Entry 3MM7 (X-ray diffraction, 1.90 A resolution); this record covers chains A and B of the 4 polymer chains in the assembly.

[Chain A]
Name: Sulfite reductase, dissimilatory-type subunit alpha
Organism: Archaeoglobus fulgidus
Notes: EC 1.8.99.3
UniProt: Q59109 (DSRA_ARCFU); residues 0-417 here correspond to UniProt positions 1-418 (UniProt number = residue number + 1)
Amino-acid sequence (418 residues; each row starts with the number of its first residue; numbering starts at 0):
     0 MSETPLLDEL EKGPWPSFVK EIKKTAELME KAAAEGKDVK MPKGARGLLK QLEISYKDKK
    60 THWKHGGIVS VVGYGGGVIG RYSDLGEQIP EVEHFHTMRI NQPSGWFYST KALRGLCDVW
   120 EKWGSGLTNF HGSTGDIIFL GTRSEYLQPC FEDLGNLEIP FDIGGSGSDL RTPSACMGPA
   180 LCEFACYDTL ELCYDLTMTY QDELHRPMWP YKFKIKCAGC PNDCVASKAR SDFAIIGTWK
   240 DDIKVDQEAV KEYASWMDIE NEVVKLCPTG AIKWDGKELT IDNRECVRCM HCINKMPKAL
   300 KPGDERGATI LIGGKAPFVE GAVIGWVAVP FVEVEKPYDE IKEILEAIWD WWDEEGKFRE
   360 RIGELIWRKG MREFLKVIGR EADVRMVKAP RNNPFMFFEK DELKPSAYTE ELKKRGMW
Not modelled in the structure: 0
Metal / ion sites: 4Fe-4S cluster Fe site 1: Cys175, Cys181, Cys219, Cys223; siroheme Fe near Cys223 (its only coordinating residue here); 4Fe-4S cluster Fe site 2: Cys266, Cys285, Cys288, Cys291
Small-molecule neighbours:
  - carbon monoxide (CMO): Arg98, Arg170, Lys211, Lys213
  - 4Fe-4S cluster (SF4), molecule 1: Cys175, Met176, Gly177, Cys181, Phe183, Ala184, Ala217, Gly218, Cys219, Asn221, Asp222, Cys223
  - 4Fe-4S cluster (SF4), molecule 2: Ile242, Cys266, Pro267, Thr268, Ala270, Ile271, Ile280, Cys285, Val286, Arg287, Cys288, Met289, His290, Cys291
  - siroheme (SRM), molecule 1: Ile78, Arg80, Thr96, Arg98, Gly131, Ser132, Thr133, Gly134, Asp135, Ile137, Tyr210, Lys211, Lys213, Lys215, Arg229, Lys314, Ala315, Pro316, Phe317, Arg358, Arg360
  - siroheme (SRM), molecule 2: Trp105, Cys175, Met176, Cys181, Glu182, Phe183, Asn221, Asp222, Cys223, Val224, Ala225, Asn293

[Chain B]
Name: Sulfite reductase, dissimilatory-type subunit beta
Organism: Archaeoglobus fulgidus
Notes: EC 1.8.99.3
UniProt: Q59110 (DSRB_ARCFU); numbering as in UniProt (aligned over 1-366)
Amino-acid sequence (366 residues; numbered 1 to 366; the number before each row is that of its first residue):
     1 MVVEGVKTDF GPPYFRDLLH PVIAKNYGKW KYHEVVKPGV IKRVAESGDV IYVVRFGTPR
    61 LLSIYTVREL CDIADKYSDG YLRWTSRNNV EFFVTDESKI DDLINEVQER VGFPCGGTWD
   121 AVKGEYGLSN IVHTQGWIHC HTPAIDASGI VKAVMDELYE YFTDHKLPAM CRISLACCAN
   181 MCGAVHASDI AIVGIHRTPP IPNDEAIRKT CEIPSTVAAC PTGALKPDMK NKTIKVDVEK
   241 CMYCGNCYTM CPGMPLFDPE NDGAAIMVGG KLSEARRMPE LSKVVVPWVP NEPPRWPTLV
   301 KYVKQILEAW AANANKHERL IEWVDRIGWE RFFELTGLEF TQHLIDDYRI TPYFYSEFRA
   361 STQFKW
Not modelled in the structure: 1-3
Disulfide bonds: Cys211-Cys251
Metal / ion sites: 4Fe-4S cluster Fe site 1: Cys140, Cys178, Cys182; siroheme Fe near Cys182 (its only coordinating residue here); 4Fe-4S cluster Fe site 2: Cys220, Cys241, Cys244, Cys247
Small-molecule neighbours:
  - 4Fe-4S cluster (SF4), molecule 1: Thr134, Gln135, Gly136, Cys140, Thr142, Pro143, Ala176, Cys177, Cys178, Asn180, Met181, Cys182
  - 4Fe-4S cluster (SF4), molecule 2: Pro200, Ala219, Cys220, Pro221, Thr222, Ala224, Leu225, Val236, Cys241, Met242, Tyr243, Cys244, Gly245, Asn246, Cys247, Leu256
  - siroheme (SRM), molecule 1: His33, Val35, Ile41, Arg43, Arg55, Arg83, Thr85, Ser86, Arg87, Asn89, Glu91, Gly117, Thr118, Trp119, Ala121, Tyr126, Ser129, Met170, Arg172, Ala187, Lys271, Leu272, Ser273, Ala275, Arg276, Arg319
  - siroheme (SRM), molecule 2: Arg60, His133, Thr134, Gln135, His139, Cys140, His141, Thr142, Asn180, Cys182, Gly183, Thr249
Curated features (UniProtKB/Swiss-Prot):
  - binding site ([4Fe-4S] cluster): Cys140, Cys177, Cys178, Cys182, Cys220, Cys241, Cys244, Cys247
  - binding site (siroheme): Cys182

[Interface between chain A and chain B]
Contacting residue pairs (299; chain A residue first):
  Leu5(A) - Pro294(B)
  Glu8(A) - Pro294(B)
  Glu8(A) - Arg295(B)  hydrogen bond (backbone-side chain)
  Leu9(A) - Lys152(B)
  Leu9(A) - Pro294(B)
  Leu9(A) - Arg295(B)
  Lys11(A) - Lys152(B)  hydrogen bond (backbone-side chain)
  Lys11(A) - Asp156(B)
  Lys11(A) - Arg295(B)  hydrogen bond (backbone-side chain)
  Gly12(A) - Lys152(B)  hydrogen bond (backbone-side chain)
  Gly12(A) - Asp156(B)
  Pro13(A) - Asp156(B)
  Pro13(A) - Tyr159(B)  hydrophobic
  Trp14(A) - Thr58(B)
  Trp14(A) - Asn130(B)
  Trp14(A) - Lys152(B)  hydrogen bond (backbone-side chain)
  Trp14(A) - Met155(B)  hydrophobic
  Trp14(A) - Asp156(B)  hydrogen bond (backbone-side chain)
  Trp14(A) - Tyr159(B)
  Trp14(A) - Phe162(B)  hydrophobic
  Pro15(A) - Gly57(B)
  Pro15(A) - Pro59(B)
  Pro15(A) - Gly112(B)
  Pro15(A) - Phe113(B)  hydrophobic
  Pro15(A) - Pro114(B)
  Phe17(A) - Pro59(B)
  Phe17(A) - Ile138(B)  hydrophobic
  Phe17(A) - Ser148(B)
  Phe17(A) - Gly149(B)
  Lys19(A) - Val111(B)  hydrogen bond (side chain-backbone)
  Glu20(A) - Pro59(B)
  Glu20(A) - Leu61(B)
  Glu20(A) - Leu62(B)
  Glu20(A) - Ser63(B)  hydrogen bond (side chain-backbone)
  Glu20(A) - Thr66(B)  hydrogen bond
  Glu20(A) - Phe113(B)
  Lys23(A) - Ser63(B)
  Lys23(A) - Thr66(B)  hydrogen bond
  Lys23(A) - Glu69(B)  salt bridge
  Thr24(A) - Ser63(B)  hydrogen bond
  Leu27(A) - Tyr65(B)  hydrogen bond (backbone-side chain)
  Met28(A) - Tyr65(B)  hydrogen bond
  Leu47(A) - Ile138(B)
  Leu51(A) - Trp137(B)  hydrophobic
  Ser54(A) - Trp137(B)
  Tyr55(A) - Trp137(B)  hydrophobic
  Tyr55(A) - Asp146(B)  hydrogen bond
  Tyr55(A) - Gly149(B)  hydrogen bond (side chain-backbone)
  Tyr55(A) - Pro293(B)
  Tyr55(A) - Pro294(B)  hydrophobic
  Tyr55(A) - Trp296(B)
  Asp57(A) - Pro259(B)
  Lys58(A) - Trp137(B)
  Lys58(A) - Pro259(B)
  Lys58(A) - Glu260(B)  salt bridge
  Lys58(A) - Asn291(B)
  Lys59(A) - Trp137(B)
  Thr60(A) - Trp137(B)
  Thr60(A) - Cys140(B)  hydrogen bond (side chain-backbone)
  Thr60(A) - His141(B)
  Thr60(A) - Pro143(B)
  Trp62(A) - Trp137(B)  hydrogen bond (side chain-backbone)
  Trp62(A) - Ile138(B)  hydrogen bond (side chain-backbone)
  Trp62(A) - His139(B)
  Trp62(A) - Cys140(B)
  Trp62(A) - His141(B)
  Lys63(A) - His141(B)
  His64(A) - His141(B)
  His64(A) - Tyr248(B)  hydrogen bond (side chain-backbone)
  His64(A) - Thr249(B)
  His64(A) - Pro252(B)
  Tyr73(A) - Thr8(B)
  Tyr73(A) - Asp9(B)  hydrogen bond (side chain-backbone)
  Arg80(A) - His139(B)  hydrogen bond (side chain-backbone)
  Arg80(A) - His141(B)  hydrogen bond
  Phe94(A) - His139(B)  hydrogen bond (backbone-side chain)
  Thr96(A) - His139(B)
  Asn100(A) - Pro12(B)
  Gln101(A) - Pro12(B)
  Pro102(A) - Pro13(B)
  Pro102(A) - Leu18(B)  hydrophobic
  Ser103(A) - Phe15(B)
  Gly104(A) - Arg83(B)  hydrogen bond (backbone-side chain)
  Gly104(A) - Trp84(B)
  Trp105(A) - Arg83(B)
  Trp105(A) - Trp84(B)  hydrogen bond (backbone-backbone)
  Trp105(A) - Ser86(B)
  Phe106(A) - Leu18(B)
  Phe106(A) - Leu19(B)  hydrophobic
  Phe106(A) - Leu82(B)
  Phe106(A) - Arg83(B)
  Phe106(A) - Phe93(B)  hydrophobic
  Tyr107(A) - Leu18(B)
  Tyr107(A) - Tyr81(B)
  Tyr107(A) - Leu82(B)  hydrogen bond (backbone-backbone)
  Tyr107(A) - Trp84(B)  hydrophobic
  Ser108(A) - Leu18(B)
  Ser108(A) - Gly80(B)
  Ser108(A) - Tyr81(B)
  Thr109(A) - Cys71(B)
  Thr109(A) - Ala74(B)
  Thr109(A) - Asp75(B)  hydrogen bond
  Thr109(A) - Gly80(B)  hydrogen bond (backbone-backbone)
  Thr109(A) - Leu82(B)
  Leu112(A) - Cys71(B)  hydrophobic
  Leu112(A) - Leu82(B)  hydrophobic
  Leu112(A) - Trp84(B)  hydrophobic
  Arg113(A) - Cys71(B)
  Arg113(A) - Asp72(B)  salt bridge
  Arg113(A) - Asp75(B)  salt bridge
  Cys116(A) - Ile64(B)
  Cys116(A) - Val67(B)  hydrophobic
  Cys116(A) - Arg68(B)
  Asp117(A) - Arg68(B)  salt bridge
  Glu120(A) - Ile64(B)
  Glu120(A) - Tyr65(B)  hydrogen bond
  Glu120(A) - Arg68(B)  salt bridge
  Gly125(A) - Ser63(B)
  Gly125(A) - Ile64(B)  hydrogen bond (backbone-backbone)
  Leu126(A) - Leu62(B)
  Thr127(A) - Leu61(B)
  Thr127(A) - Leu62(B)  hydrogen bond (side chain-backbone)
  Asn128(A) - Arg60(B)
  Asn128(A) - Leu61(B)
  Asn128(A) - Gln135(B)  hydrogen bond
  Phe129(A) - Arg60(B)  hydrogen bond (backbone-backbone)
  Phe129(A) - Leu62(B)  hydrophobic
  Phe129(A) - Val67(B)  hydrophobic
  Phe129(A) - Trp84(B)
  Phe129(A) - Asn88(B)
  His130(A) - Arg60(B)  hydrogen bond (backbone-side chain)
  His130(A) - Trp84(B)
  His130(A) - Asn88(B)  hydrogen bond (backbone-side chain)
  Gly131(A) - Arg60(B)
  Ser132(A) - Arg60(B)
  Ser132(A) - Cys182(B)  hydrogen bond (side chain-backbone)
  Ser132(A) - Gly183(B)
  Leu139(A) - Leu61(B)  hydrophobic
  Leu139(A) - Ile138(B)  hydrophobic
  Leu139(A) - His139(B)
  Phe150(A) - Lys7(B)
  Glu151(A) - Val6(B)
  Gly154(A) - Lys7(B)
  Gly154(A) - Phe10(B)
  Asn155(A) - Lys7(B)  hydrogen bond
  Ile158(A) - Pro13(B)  hydrophobic
  Pro159(A) - Pro13(B)
  Phe160(A) - Phe10(B)
  Phe160(A) - Pro13(B)
  Asp161(A) - Asp9(B)
  Asp161(A) - Phe10(B)  hydrogen bond (side chain-backbone)
  Asp161(A) - Gly11(B)  hydrogen bond (side chain-backbone)
  Met176(A) - Arg43(B)
  Met176(A) - Arg83(B)
  Pro178(A) - Tyr27(B)  hydrophobic
  Pro178(A) - Gly28(B)  hydrogen bond (backbone-backbone)
  Pro178(A) - Trp30(B)  hydrogen bond (backbone-side chain)
  Ala179(A) - Ile23(B)
  Ala179(A) - Tyr27(B)  hydrophobic
  Ala179(A) - Trp30(B)  hydrogen bond (backbone-side chain)
  Leu180(A) - Ile23(B)  hydrophobic
  Leu180(A) - Trp30(B)
  Leu180(A) - Arg43(B)  hydrogen bond (backbone-side chain)
  Leu180(A) - Phe93(B)  hydrophobic
  Cys181(A) - Trp30(B)
  Glu182(A) - Trp30(B)
  Glu182(A) - Lys31(B)
  Glu182(A) - Tyr32(B)
  Glu182(A) - His33(B)  salt bridge
  Glu182(A) - Arg43(B)  salt bridge
  Phe183(A) - His33(B)
  Asp187(A) - Arg16(B)  salt bridge
  Asp187(A) - Tyr27(B)  hydrogen bond
  Leu189(A) - Phe15(B)
  Leu189(A) - Tyr27(B)
  Glu190(A) - Tyr14(B)  hydrogen bond
  Glu190(A) - Phe15(B)
  Glu190(A) - Arg16(B)  salt bridge
  Tyr193(A) - Pro12(B)
  Tyr193(A) - Tyr14(B)  hydrophobic
  Thr196(A) - Pro12(B)
  Met197(A) - Phe10(B)
  Gln200(A) - Asp9(B)
  Gln200(A) - Phe10(B)
  Gln200(A) - Gly11(B)  hydrogen bond (side chain-backbone)
  His204(A) - Asp9(B)
  Arg205(A) - Asp9(B)  salt bridge
  Pro220(A) - Glu274(B)
  Pro220(A) - Thr362(B)
  Asn221(A) - Ser273(B)
  Cys223(A) - Ser86(B)  hydrogen bond (backbone-side chain)
  Ala225(A) - Ala184(B)  hydrophobic
  Ala225(A) - Leu272(B)  hydrophobic
  Lys227(A) - Leu272(B)  hydrogen bond (side chain-backbone)
  Lys227(A) - Glu274(B)
  Lys227(A) - Pro279(B)
  Ala228(A) - His186(B)  hydrogen bond (backbone-side chain)
  Ala228(A) - Leu272(B)  hydrophobic
  Arg229(A) - Gly183(B)
  Arg229(A) - Ala184(B)
  Ile235(A) - Thr362(B)
  Trp238(A) - Trp366(B)  hydrogen bond (backbone-side chain)
  Lys239(A) - Trp366(B)
  Tyr252(A) - Val122(B)  hydrophobic
  Trp255(A) - Val122(B)  hydrophobic
  Met256(A) - Val122(B)
  Glu261(A) - Val122(B)
  Glu261(A) - Lys316(B)  salt bridge
  Glu261(A) - His317(B)
  Leu265(A) - Arg276(B)
  Leu265(A) - His317(B)
  Pro267(A) - Arg276(B)
  Pro267(A) - Gln363(B)
  Arg283(A) - Lys365(B)
  Glu284(A) - Lys365(B)  salt bridge
  Val286(A) - Thr362(B)
  Val286(A) - Gln363(B)
  Val286(A) - Phe364(B)
  Val286(A) - Lys365(B)
  Arg287(A) - Thr362(B)
  Arg287(A) - Phe364(B)  hydrogen bond (side chain-backbone)
  Arg287(A) - Trp366(B)
  Cys288(A) - Glu274(B)
  Cys288(A) - Ala275(B)  hydrogen bond (backbone-backbone)
  Cys288(A) - Arg276(B)
  His290(A) - Ala275(B)
  His290(A) - Arg276(B)  hydrogen bond
  His290(A) - His317(B)
  Asn293(A) - Ala121(B)
  Asn293(A) - Ala275(B)
  Lys294(A) - Ala121(B)  hydrogen bond (side chain-backbone)
  Lys294(A) - Val122(B)  hydrogen bond (side chain-backbone)
  Lys294(A) - His317(B)  hydrogen bond
  Pro296(A) - Tyr32(B)
  Pro296(A) - His33(B)
  Pro296(A) - Val122(B)  hydrophobic
  Lys297(A) - Tyr32(B)
  Lys297(A) - Glu34(B)  salt bridge
  Thr308(A) - Phe364(B)
  Leu310(A) - Ser361(B)
  Lys314(A) - His186(B)  hydrogen bond (backbone-side chain)
  Ala315(A) - Asn180(B)
  Ala315(A) - Met181(B)  hydrophobic
  Pro316(A) - Ala179(B)
  Pro316(A) - Met181(B)
  Phe317(A) - Ala179(B)
  Phe317(A) - Asn180(B)
  Phe317(A) - Cys244(B)  hydrophobic
  Phe317(A) - Asn246(B)
  Val318(A) - Ala219(B)
  Val318(A) - Pro221(B)
  Val318(A) - Asn246(B)
  Val318(A) - Tyr348(B)  hydrogen bond (backbone-side chain)
  Val318(A) - Ile350(B)
  Glu319(A) - Ile350(B)
  Glu319(A) - Thr351(B)  hydrogen bond (backbone-side chain)
  Gly320(A) - Tyr348(B)
  Gly320(A) - Thr351(B)
  Ala321(A) - His186(B)
  Ala321(A) - Leu281(B)
  Val322(A) - Tyr355(B)
  Ile323(A) - Glu280(B)
  Ile323(A) - Leu281(B)
  Ile323(A) - Tyr355(B)  hydrogen bond (backbone-side chain)
  Ile323(A) - Ala360(B)
  Gly324(A) - Ala360(B)
  Gly324(A) - Ser361(B)
  Trp325(A) - Tyr355(B)  hydrophobic
  Trp325(A) - Phe358(B)
  Trp325(A) - Arg359(B)
  Trp325(A) - Ala360(B)  hydrophobic
  Val326(A) - Arg359(B)  hydrogen bond (backbone-backbone)
  Val326(A) - Ser361(B)
  Pro329(A) - Phe364(B)
  Pro329(A) - Trp366(B)
  Phe330(A) - Trp366(B)  hydrophobic
  Phe357(A) - Ser215(B)
  Arg358(A) - Asn246(B)
  Arg358(A) - Met250(B)  hydrogen bond
  Trp366(A) - Pro352(B)
  Trp366(A) - Phe354(B)
  Trp366(A) - Tyr355(B)  hydrophobic
  Val383(A) - Arg359(B)
  Arg384(A) - Arg359(B)  hydrogen bond (backbone-side chain)
  Arg384(A) - Phe364(B)
  Arg384(A) - Lys365(B)  hydrogen bond (side chain-backbone)
  Arg384(A) - Trp366(B)  hydrogen bond (side chain-backbone)
  Met385(A) - Phe358(B)
  Met385(A) - Arg359(B)  hydrogen bond (backbone-backbone)
  Val386(A) - Glu357(B)
  Val386(A) - Arg359(B)  hydrogen bond (backbone-side chain)
  Lys387(A) - Ser356(B)  hydrogen bond (side chain-backbone)
  Lys387(A) - Glu357(B)  hydrogen bond (backbone-backbone)
  Lys387(A) - Phe358(B)
  Ala388(A) - Glu357(B)  hydrogen bond (backbone-backbone)
  Pro389(A) - Glu357(B)
  Arg390(A) - Glu357(B)
  Asn391(A) - Tyr353(B)
  Asn391(A) - Glu357(B)  hydrogen bond (backbone-side chain)
Interface residues without a listed pair, chain A (146 interface residues in all): Ser16, Ile21, Ala31, Val71, His95, Ala111, Trp119, Ile137, Gln147, Asp201, Val224, Cys285, Met370
Interface residues without a listed pair, chain B (126 interface residues in all): Val53, Thr85, Lys123, Ala187, Cys251, Phe257

[Overview]
The interface between chain A and chain B involves 146 residues on one side and 126 on the other; the contacts
include 71 hydrogen bonds and 14 salt bridges. Polar contacts include Lys23(A)-Glu69(B), Lys58(A)-Glu260(B)
and Arg113(A)-Asp72(B). Siroheme is bound between chain A and chain B.
Here chain A is Sulfite reductase, dissimilatory-type subunit alpha and chain B is Sulfite reductase,
dissimilatory-type subunit beta, both from Archaeoglobus fulgidus. Entry 3MM7 (Dissimilatory sulfite reductase
carbon monoxide complex) was determined by X-ray diffraction, deposited together with 3MM5, 3MM6, 3MM8, 3MM9,
3MMA and 3MMB.
